3OW4 - chains A and C; structure by X-ray diffraction, 2.60 A resolution.

Chain A:
Name: RAC-alpha serine/threonine-protein kinase
Organism: Homo sapiens
Notes: EC 2.7.11.1
UniProtKB: P31749 (AKT1_HUMAN); residues 144-480 here = UniProt positions 144-480
Amino-acid sequence (341 residues; each row starts with the number of its first residue):
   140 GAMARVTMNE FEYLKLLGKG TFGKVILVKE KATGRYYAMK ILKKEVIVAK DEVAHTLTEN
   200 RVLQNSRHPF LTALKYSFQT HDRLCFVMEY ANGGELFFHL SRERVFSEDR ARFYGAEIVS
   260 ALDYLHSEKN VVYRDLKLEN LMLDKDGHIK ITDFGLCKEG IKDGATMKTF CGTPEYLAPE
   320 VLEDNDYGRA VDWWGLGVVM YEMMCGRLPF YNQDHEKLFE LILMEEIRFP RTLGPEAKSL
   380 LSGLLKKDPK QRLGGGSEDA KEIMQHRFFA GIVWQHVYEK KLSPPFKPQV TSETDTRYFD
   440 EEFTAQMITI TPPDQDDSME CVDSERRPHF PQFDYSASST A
Disordered / not traced: 140-143, 449-465, 479-480
Sequence notes: expression tag (140-143); engineered mutation D473 (Ser in P31749)
Modified positions: T308 (phosphothreonine; TPO)
Swiss-Prot annotation at these positions:
  - active site: D274 (Proton acceptor)
  - binding site (ATP): L156 to V164, K179
  - site: D462 (Cleavage)
  - modified residue: Y176 (Phosphotyrosine), T308 (Phosphothreonine), T448 (Phosphothreonine), T450 (Phosphothreonine), Y474 (Phosphotyrosine), S477 (Phosphoserine), T479 (Phosphothreonine)
  - glycosylation (O-linked (GlcNAc) threonine): T305, T312
  - cross-link: K284 (Glycyl lysine isopeptide (Lys-Gly) (interchain with G-Cter in ubiquitin))
Ligand contacts: SMY ((2R)-3-(1H-indol-3-yl)-1-{4-[(5S)-5-methyl-5,7-dihydrothieno[3,4-d]pyrimidin-4-yl]piperazin-1-yl}-1-oxopropan-2-amine): L156, G157, K158, G159, G162, K163, V164, A177, K179, L181, T211, M227, E228, Y229, A230, E234, M281, T291, D292, F438

Chain C:
Name: GSK 3 beta peptide
Amino-acid sequence (10 residues; row label = number of the first residue in the row):
     1 GRPRTTSFAE

Interface between chain A and chain C:
Contacting residue pairs (33; chain A residue first):
  H194(A) with A9(C)
  E234(A) with R4(C), salt bridge
  F236(A) with R2(C); R4(C)
  D274(A) with S7(C), hydrogen bond
  K276(A) with T5(C); T6(C); S7(C), hydrogen bond
  L277(A) with R2(C)
  E278(A) with R2(C), salt bridge; R4(C); T5(C), hydrogen bond (side chain-backbone)
  L295(A) with F8(C)
  T308(A) with E10(C)
  F309(A) with F8(C), hydrophobic; A9(C); E10(C), hydrogen bond (backbone-backbone)
  C310(A) with F8(C); A9(C), hydrophobic
  G311(A) with T6(C); S7(C); F8(C), hydrogen bond (backbone-backbone)
  T312(A) with T5(C); T6(C); S7(C), hydrogen bond
  P313(A) with T6(C); F8(C)
  E314(A) with T5(C)
  Y315(A) with R2(C), hydrogen bond
  L316(A) with F8(C), hydrophobic
  E341(A) with R2(C), salt bridge
  L347(A) with R2(C)
  Y350(A) with P3(C)
Interface residues without a listed pair, chain A (22 interface residues in all): S240, D439
Interface residues without a listed pair, chain C (10 interface residues in all): G1

Summary:
22 residues of chain A face 10 of chain C across their interface; the contacts include 7 hydrogen bonds and 3
salt bridges. Polar contacts include E234(A)-R4(C), E278(A)-R2(C) and E341(A)-R2(C). Ligands of chain A:
compound SMY.
Here chain A is RAC-alpha serine/threonine-protein kinase (Homo sapiens) and chain C is GSK 3 beta peptide.
Entry 3OW4 (Discovery of dihydrothieno- and dihydrofuropyrimidines as potent pan Akt inhibitors) was
determined by X-ray diffraction.
